Entry 7L4V (X-ray diffraction, 1.75 A resolution); this record covers chains B and D of the 4 polymer chains in the assembly.

== Chain B ==
Molecule: CCAAT/enhancer-binding protein beta
Organism: Homo sapiens
Reference sequence: P17676 (CEBPB_HUMAN), isoform P17676-2; residues 269-344 here correspond to UniProt positions 246-321 (UniProt number = residue number - 23)
Chain sequence (78 residues; each row starts with the number of its first residue):
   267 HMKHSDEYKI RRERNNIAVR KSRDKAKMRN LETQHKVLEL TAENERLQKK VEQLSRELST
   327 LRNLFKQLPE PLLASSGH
Unresolved in the structure: 267, 337-344
Differences from the reference sequence: expression tag (267-268)
UniProt features mapped onto this chain:
  - region: Leu320, Leu327 (Leucine-zipper)
What the authors report for this chain:
  - binding site for DNA Strand 1: Arg289
  - binding site for DNA Strand 2 (chain D): Arg289
  - specificity-determining residues: Arg289

== Chain D ==
Molecule: DNA Strand 2
Sequence (16 nucleotides; each row starts with the number of its first residue):
   102 ATATTGCGCA ATCCTT

== Interface between chain B and chain D ==
Residue-residue contacts (12; chain B residue first):
  Arg280(B) - DT103(D)  phosphate contact
  Asn281(B) - DA104(D)  base contact
  Asn281(B) - DT105(D)  hydrogen bond to the base
  Ala284(B) - DA104(D)  phosphate contact
  Ala284(B) - DT105(D)  base contact
  Val285(B) - DT105(D)  base contact
  Val285(B) - DT106(D)  base contact
  Lys287(B) - DA104(D)  salt bridge to the phosphate
  Ser288(B) - DT105(D)  hydrogen bond to the phosphate
  Arg289(B) - DT106(D)  base contact
  Arg289(B) - DG107(D)  hydrogen bond to the base
  Arg289(B) - DC108(D)  base contact
Interface residues without a listed pair, chain D (7 interface residues in all): DA102

== In short ==
The chain B/chain D interface involves 7 residues from each chain, with 3 hydrogen bonds and 1 salt bridge.
Among the polar pairs are Asn281(B)-DT105(D), Arg289(B)-DG107(D) and Ser288(B)-DT105(D). The paper reports a
binding site for DNA Strand 1 at Arg289(B); a binding site for DNA Strand 2 (chain D) at Arg289(B).
Here chain B is CCAAT/enhancer-binding protein beta (Homo sapiens) and chain D is DNA Strand 2. Entry 7L4V
(C-terminal bZIP domain of human C/EBPbeta Bound to DNA with Consensus Recognition with GT Mismatch) was
determined by X-ray diffraction.
